PDB entry 1COW | X-ray diffraction, 3.10 A resolution | chains E and G of the 7 polymer chains in the assembly

== Chain E ==
Name: Bovine mitochondrial F1-atpase
Source organism: Bos taurus
Notes: EC 3.6.1.34
Reference sequence: P00829 (ATPB_BOVIN); residues -3 to 478 here correspond to UniProt positions 47-528 (UniProt number = residue number + 50)
Sequence (482 residues; each row starts with the number of its first residue; numbers below 1 keep their minus sign (Ala-3 is residue -3)):
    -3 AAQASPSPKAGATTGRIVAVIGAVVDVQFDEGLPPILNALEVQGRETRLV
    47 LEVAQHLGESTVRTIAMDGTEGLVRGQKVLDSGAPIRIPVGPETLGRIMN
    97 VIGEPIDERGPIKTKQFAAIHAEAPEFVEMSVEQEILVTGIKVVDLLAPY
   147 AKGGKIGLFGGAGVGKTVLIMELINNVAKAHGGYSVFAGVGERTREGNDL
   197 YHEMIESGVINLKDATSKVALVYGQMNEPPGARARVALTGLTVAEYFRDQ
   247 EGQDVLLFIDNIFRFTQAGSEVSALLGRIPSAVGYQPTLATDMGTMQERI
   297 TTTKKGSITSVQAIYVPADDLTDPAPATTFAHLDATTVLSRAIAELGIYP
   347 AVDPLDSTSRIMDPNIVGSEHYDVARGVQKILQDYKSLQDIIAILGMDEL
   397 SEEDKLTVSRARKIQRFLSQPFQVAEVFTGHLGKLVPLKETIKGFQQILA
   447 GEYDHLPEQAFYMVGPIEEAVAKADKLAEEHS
Not modelled in the structure: -3 to 8, 475-478
Ligand contacts: aurovertin b (AUR): Ala338, Ile339, Leu342, Gly343, Ile344, Pro350, Leu351, Leu378, Tyr381, Lys382, Gln385, Gln411, Arg412, Glu454, Gln455, Tyr458
Curated features (UniProtKB/Swiss-Prot):
  - binding site (ADP): Gly159, Val160, Gly161, Lys162, Thr163, Val164
  - binding site (ATP): Gly159, Gly161, Lys162, Thr163, Val164, Arg189
  - binding site (phosphate): Gly159, Val160, Gly161, Lys162, Thr163
  - binding site (Mg(2+)): Thr163, Glu188
  - modified residue: Lys74 (N6-acetyllysine), Lys111 (N6-acetyllysine), Lys148 (N6-acetyllysine), Lys209 (N6-acetyllysine), Lys214 (N6-acetyllysine), Thr262 (Phosphothreonine), Ser365 (Phosphoserine), Lys376 (N6-acetyllysine), Ser383 (Phosphoserine), Lys430 (N6-acetyllysine), Lys435 (N6-acetyllysine), Lys472 (N6-acetyllysine)
  - glycosylation: Ser56 (O-linked (GlcNAc) serine)

== Chain G ==
Name: Bovine mitochondrial F1-atpase
Source organism: Bos taurus
Notes: EC 3.6.1.34
Reference sequence: P05631 (ATPG_BOVIN); residues 1-272 here correspond to UniProt positions 26-297 (UniProt number = residue number + 25)
Sequence (272 residues; row label = number of the first residue in the row):
     1 ATLKDITRRLKSIKNIQKITKSMKMVAAAKYARAERELKPARVYGVGSLA
    51 LYEKADIKTPEDKKKHLIIGVSSDRGLCGAIHSSVAKQMKSEAANLAAAG
   101 KEVKIIGVGDKIRSILHRTHSDQFLVTFKEVGRRPPTFGDASVIALELLN
   151 SGYEFDEGSIIFNRFRSVISYKTEEKPIFSLDTISSAESMSIYDDIDADV
   201 LRNYQEYSLANIIYYSLKESTTSEQSARMTAMDNASKNASEMIDKLTLTF
   251 NRTRQAVITKELIEIISGAAAL
Not modelled in the structure: 45-76, 91-208
Curated features (UniProtKB/Swiss-Prot):
  - modified residue: Lys14 (N6-acetyllysine), Lys24 (N6-succinyllysine), Lys30 (N6-acetyllysine), Lys90 (N6-acetyllysine), Ser121 (Phosphoserine), Lys129 (N6-acetyllysine), Lys172 (N6-acetyllysine), Lys245 (N6-succinyllysine)

== Interface between chain E and chain G ==
Residue-residue contacts - 18 pairs, chain E then chain G:
  Ile275(E) - Ile266(G)  hydrophobic
  Pro276(E) - Leu262(G)  hydrophobic
  Pro276(E) - Ile266(G)
  Ala278(E) - Thr259(G)
  Val279(E) - Gln255(G)
  Val279(E) - Ile258(G)  hydrophobic
  Val279(E) - Thr259(G)  hydrogen bond (backbone-side chain)
  Gly280(E) - Leu262(G)
  Ala314(E) - Asn251(G)
  Ala314(E) - Arg254(G)
  Asp316(E) - Asn251(G)
  Asp316(E) - Arg254(G)  salt bridge
  Asp316(E) - Gln255(G)  hydrogen bond
  Thr318(E) - Gln255(G)  hydrogen bond
  Asp319(E) - Arg254(G)  salt bridge
  Pro320(E) - Gln255(G)
  Ile390(E) - Met25(G)
  Leu391(E) - Ala28(G)  hydrophobic
Other interface residues (no listed pair), chain E (13 interface residues in all): Ser277
Other interface residues (no listed pair), chain G (10 interface residues in all): Ala29

== In short ==
13 residues of chain E face 10 of chain G across their interface, with 3 hydrogen bonds and 2 salt bridges.
Among the polar pairs are Asp316(E)-Arg254(G), Asp319(E)-Arg254(G) and Val279(E)-Thr259(G). Ligands of chain
E: aurovertin b.
Here chain E is Bovine mitochondrial F1-atpase and chain G is Bovine mitochondrial F1-atpase, both from Bos
taurus. Entry 1COW (Bovine mitochondrial F1-atpase complexed with aurovertin B) was determined by X-ray
diffraction.
